PDB entry 7M57 | X-ray diffraction, 4.00 A resolution | chains A and E of the 109 polymer chains in the assembly

[Chain A (and E)]
Name: Coat protein
Organism: Satellite tobacco mosaic virus
Notes: chain E of this document is another copy of the same molecule, construct and numbering; everything in this record applies to it too
Reference sequence: P17574 (COAT_STMV); residues 1-159 here = UniProt positions 1-159
Sequence (159 residues; each row starts with the number of its first residue):
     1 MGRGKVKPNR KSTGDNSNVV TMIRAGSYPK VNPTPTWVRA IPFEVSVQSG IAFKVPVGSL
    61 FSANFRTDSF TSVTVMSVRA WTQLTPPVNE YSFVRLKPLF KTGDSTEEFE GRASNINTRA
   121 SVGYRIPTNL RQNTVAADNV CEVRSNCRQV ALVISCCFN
Disordered / not traced: 1-15

[Interface between chain A and chain E]
Residue-residue contacts - 23 pairs, chain A then chain E:
  Asn89(A) - Leu84(E)
  Asn89(A) - Thr85(E)  hydrogen bond
  Tyr91(A) - Thr82(E)
  Tyr91(A) - Gln83(E)
  Tyr91(A) - Leu84(E)
  Tyr91(A) - Asn117(E)
  Tyr91(A) - Thr118(E)
  Tyr91(A) - Arg119(E)  hydrogen bond (side chain-backbone)
  Thr106(A) - Arg66(E)  hydrogen bond
  Glu107(A) - Arg66(E)  salt bridge
  Arg112(A) - Glu44(E)  salt bridge
  Arg112(A) - Gln83(E)  hydrogen bond
  Arg112(A) - Arg119(E)
  Arg112(A) - Ala151(E)
  Ala113(A) - Arg119(E)  hydrogen bond (backbone-side chain)
  Ser114(A) - Asn117(E)
  Ser114(A) - Thr118(E)
  Ser114(A) - Arg119(E)  hydrogen bond (backbone-backbone)
  Asn115(A) - Asn117(E)
  Asn115(A) - Thr118(E)
  Ile116(A) - Thr85(E)
  Ile116(A) - Asn117(E)  hydrogen bond (backbone-backbone)
  Asn117(A) - Asn117(E)
Interface residues without a listed pair, chain A (11 interface residues in all): Glu90

[Summary]
11 residues of chain A and 10 residues of chain E are in contact, with 7 hydrogen bonds and 2 salt bridges.
Polar contacts include Glu107(A)-Arg66(E), Arg112(A)-Glu44(E) and Asn89(A)-Thr85(E).
Chain A and chain E are both Coat protein (Satellite tobacco mosaic virus); the structure, Crystallographic
structure of a primitive orthorhombic crystal form of STMV, was determined by X-ray diffraction, deposited
together with 5BKL, 5BKN, 7M2T, 7M2V, 7M3T and 7M50.
